Entry 8KAE (electron microscopy, 3.18 A resolution); this record covers chains H and L of the 5 polymer chains in the assembly.

== Chain H ==
Protein: NbFab-H chain
Source organism: synthetic construct
Sequence (246 residues; row label = number of the first residue in the row):
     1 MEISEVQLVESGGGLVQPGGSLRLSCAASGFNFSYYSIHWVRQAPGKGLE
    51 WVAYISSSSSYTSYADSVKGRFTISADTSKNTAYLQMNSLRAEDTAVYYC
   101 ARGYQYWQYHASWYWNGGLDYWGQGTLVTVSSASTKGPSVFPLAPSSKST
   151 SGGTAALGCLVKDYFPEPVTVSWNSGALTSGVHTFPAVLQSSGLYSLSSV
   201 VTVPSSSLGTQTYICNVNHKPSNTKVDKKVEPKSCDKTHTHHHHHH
Unresolved in the structure: 1-3, 233-246
Disulfide bonds: C26-C100, C159-C215

== Chain L ==
Protein: NbFab chain L
Source organism: synthetic construct
Sequence (216 residues; numbered 1 to 216; the number before each row is that of its first residue):
     1 MSDIQMTQSPSSLSASVGDRVTITCRASQSVSSAVAWYQQKPGKAPKLLI
    51 YSASSLYSGVPSRFSGSRSGTDFTLTISSLQPEDFATYYCQQSSSSLITF
   101 GQGTKVEIKRTVAAPSVFIFPPSDSQLKSGTASVVCLLNNFYPREAKVQW
   151 KVDNALQSGNSQESVTEQDSKDSTYSLSSTLTLSKADYEKHKVYACEVTH
   201 QGLSSPVTKSFNRGEC
Unresolved in the structure: 1-3
Disulfide bonds: C25-C90, C136-C196

== How chain H and chain L interact ==
Residue-residue contacts (45; chain H residue first):
  Q43(H) - Q40(L)  hydrogen bond
  L49(H) - Y89(L)  hydrophobic
  L49(H) - F100(L)
  W51(H) - I98(L)
  S63(H) - S96(L)
  D66(H) - L97(L)
  W107(H) - S93(L)
  W107(H) - S95(L)
  W107(H) - I98(L)  hydrophobic
  Q108(H) - S95(L)  hydrogen bond (side chain-backbone)
  Q108(H) - S96(L)  hydrogen bond
  S112(H) - V31(L)
  W113(H) - V31(L)
  W113(H) - S33(L)  hydrogen bond
  W113(H) - A34(L)
  Y114(H) - A34(L)
  W115(H) - A34(L)
  W115(H) - S52(L)  hydrogen bond (backbone-side chain)
  N116(H) - A34(L)  hydrogen bond (side chain-backbone)
  N116(H) - V35(L)
  N116(H) - A36(L)
  N116(H) - Y51(L)
  N116(H) - S52(L)
  N116(H) - Q91(L)  hydrogen bond (side chain-backbone)
  G117(H) - Y51(L)
  L119(H) - Y38(L)  hydrogen bond (backbone-side chain)
  L119(H) - L48(L)
  W122(H) - P46(L)  hydrophobic
  G123(H) - A45(L)
  F141(H) - S125(L)
  F141(H) - Q126(L)
  P142(H) - S123(L)
  L143(H) - V135(L)  hydrophobic
  A144(H) - F120(L)
  S149(H) - F118(L)
  S151(H) - F118(L)
  H183(H) - D169(L)
  F185(H) - S164(L)
  F185(H) - T166(L)
  F185(H) - S178(L)
  V188(H) - Q162(L)
  V188(H) - S164(L)
  L189(H) - Q162(L)
  V200(H) - L137(L)  hydrophobic
  T202(H) - N139(L)
Also at the interface, not in a pair above, chain H (41 interface residues in all): H39, V41, G48, Y64, Y99, A111, G118, D120, K148, A156, T184, P186, S198
Also at the interface, not in a pair above, chain L (41 interface residues in all): K44, Y57, Q92, I119, V165, S176, L177, E215

== In short ==
Chain H and chain L each contribute 41 residues to their interface, with 8 hydrogen bonds. Among the polar
pairs are Q43(H)-Q40(L), Q108(H)-S95(L) and Q108(H)-S96(L).
Chain H is NbFab-H chain and chain L is NbFab chain L, both from synthetic construct; the structure, 16d-bound
human SPNS2, was determined by electron microscopy, deposited together with 7YUB, 7YUD and 7YUF.
